9HBS - chains B and C of the 6 polymer chains in the assembly; structure by electron microscopy, 3.68 A resolution.

# Chain B (and C)
Protein: Tilapia Lake Virus nucleoprotein (segment 4)
Organism: Tilapia lake virus
Notes: chain C of this document is another copy of the same molecule, construct and numbering; everything in this record applies to it too
UniProtKB: A0A1Y9SHW7 (A0A1Y9SHW7_9VIRU); numbering as in UniProt (aligned over 1-354)
Chain sequence (354 residues; numbered 1 to 354; the number before each row is that of its first residue):
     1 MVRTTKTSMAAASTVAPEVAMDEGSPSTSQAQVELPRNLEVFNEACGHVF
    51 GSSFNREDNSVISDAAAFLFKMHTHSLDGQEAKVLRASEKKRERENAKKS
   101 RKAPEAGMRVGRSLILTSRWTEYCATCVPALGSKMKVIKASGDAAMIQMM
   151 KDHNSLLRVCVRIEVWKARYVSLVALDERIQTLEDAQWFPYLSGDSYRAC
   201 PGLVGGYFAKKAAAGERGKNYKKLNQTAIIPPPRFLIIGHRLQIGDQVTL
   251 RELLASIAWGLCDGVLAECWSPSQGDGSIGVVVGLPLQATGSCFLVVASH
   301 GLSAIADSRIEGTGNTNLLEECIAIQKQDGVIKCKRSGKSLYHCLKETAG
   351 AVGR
Unresolved in the structure: 1-33, 350-354 (chain C: 1-34, 313-316, 351-354)

# How chain B and chain C interact
Residue-residue contacts - 48 pairs, chain B then chain C:
  Glu93(B) - Arg86(C)  salt bridge
  Leu176(B) - Arg217(C)  hydrogen bond (backbone-side chain)
  Leu176(B) - Cys293(C)
  Asp177(B) - Arg217(C)  salt bridge
  Glu178(B) - Arg217(C)
  Glu178(B) - Lys223(C)
  Glu178(B) - Leu224(C)
  Arg179(B) - Ala213(C)  hydrogen bond (side chain-backbone)
  Ile180(B) - Cys293(C)
  Gln181(B) - Leu295(C)
  Thr182(B) - Leu295(C)
  Leu183(B) - Val297(C)  hydrophobic
  Leu183(B) - Ala304(C)  hydrophobic
  Leu183(B) - Ile305(C)
  Ala186(B) - Val297(C)  hydrophobic
  Thr227(B) - His300(C)
  Ile257(B) - His300(C)
  Trp259(B) - Val297(C)  hydrophobic
  Leu261(B) - Leu295(C)
  Leu261(B) - Val296(C)
  Leu261(B) - Val297(C)  hydrogen bond (backbone-backbone)
  Cys262(B) - Ser299(C)  hydrogen bond
  Asp263(B) - Val296(C)
  Asp263(B) - Leu302(C)
  Val265(B) - Leu302(C)  hydrophobic
  Leu266(B) - His300(C)
  Ala289(B) - His300(C)
  Ala289(B) - Gly301(C)
  Arg309(B) - Gly301(C)
  Asn315(B) - Glu311(C)
  Leu318(B) - Ser303(C)
  Leu318(B) - Glu311(C)
  Glu321(B) - Leu302(C)
  Glu321(B) - Ser303(C)  hydrogen bond
  Cys322(B) - Leu302(C)
  Ile323(B) - His300(C)
  Arg336(B) - Val296(C)
  Arg336(B) - Leu302(C)
  Arg336(B) - Ser303(C)  hydrogen bond (side chain-backbone)
  Arg336(B) - Ile305(C)
  Gly338(B) - Ser308(C)  hydrogen bond (backbone-side chain)
  Lys339(B) - Val296(C)
  Lys339(B) - Ser308(C)
  Ser340(B) - Phe294(C)
  Ser340(B) - Leu295(C)  hydrogen bond (side chain-backbone)
  Ser340(B) - Val296(C)
  His343(B) - Cys293(C)  hydrogen bond (side chain-backbone)
  His343(B) - Phe294(C)
Interface residues without a listed pair, chain B (36 interface residues in all): Ala175, Pro286, Leu287, Gln288, Ser292, Ile310
Interface residues without a listed pair, chain C (24 interface residues in all): Gln187, Ala214, Ser292, Ala306, Gly312

# In short
36 residues of chain B and 24 residues of chain C are in contact; the contacts include 9 hydrogen bonds and 2
salt bridges. Among the polar pairs are Glu93(B)-Arg86(C), Asp177(B)-Arg217(C) and Leu176(B)-Arg217(C).
Both chains are Tilapia Lake Virus nucleoprotein (segment 4) (Tilapia lake virus). Entry 9HBS (TiLV-NP
tetramer (pseudo-C2)) was determined by electron microscopy (same publication as 9HBR, 9HBT, 9HBU, 9HBV, 9HBW,
9HBX, 9HBY and 9HBZ).
